Entry 7UO2 (electron microscopy, 3.10 A resolution); this record covers chains A and B.

== Chain A ==
Protein: Ribonuclease P protein component
Organism: Escherichia coli
Notes: EC 3.1.26.5
Reference sequence: C3SLK7 (C3SLK7_ECOLX); residues 0-118 here correspond to UniProt positions 1-119 (UniProt number = residue number + 1)
Amino-acid sequence (119 residues; numbered 0 to 118; the number before each row is that of its first residue; numbering starts at 0):
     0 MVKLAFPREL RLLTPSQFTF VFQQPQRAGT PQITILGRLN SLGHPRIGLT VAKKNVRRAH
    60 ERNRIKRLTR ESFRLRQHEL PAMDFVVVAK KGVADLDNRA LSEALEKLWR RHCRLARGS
Not modelled in the structure: 0-1, 114-118

== Chain B ==
Molecule: RNase P RNA
Organism: Escherichia coli
Sequence (376 nucleotides; each row starts with the number of its first residue):
     1 GAAGCUGACC AGACAGUCGC CGCUUCGUCG UCGUCCUCUU CGGGGGAGAC GGGCGGAGGG
    61 GAGGAAAGUC CGGGCUCCAU AGGGCAGGGU GCCAGGUAAC GCCUGGGGGG GAAACCCACG
   121 ACCAGUGCAA CAGAGAGCAA ACCGCCGAUG GCCCGCGCAA GCGGGAUCAG GUAAGGGUGA
   181 AAGGGUGCGG UAAGAGCGCA CCGCGCGGCU GGUAACAGUC CGUGGCACGG UAAACUCCAC
   241 CCGGAGCAAG GCCAAAUAGG GGUUCAUAAG GUACGGCCCG UACUGAACCC GGGUAGGCUG
   301 CUUGAGCCAG UGAGCGAUUG CUGGCCUAGA UGAAUGACUG UCCACGACAG AACCCGGCUU
   361 AUCGGUCAGU UUCCCU
Not modelled in the structure: 127-231
Ion coordination: Mg2+ site 1: A67, G350, A351, A352; Mg2+ site 2: A249, G250

== Interface between chain A and chain B ==
Residue-residue contacts (33):
  Lys2(A) - G19(B)  phosphate contact
  Leu3(A) - G19(B)  hydrogen bond to the phosphate
  Ala4(A) - G19(B)  phosphate contact
  Ala4(A) - C20(B)  phosphate contact
  Phe5(A) - G19(B)  hydrogen bond to the phosphate
  Phe5(A) - C20(B)  hydrogen bond to the phosphate
  Pro6(A) - C20(B)  phosphate contact
  Arg7(A) - U331(B)  salt bridge to the phosphate
  Arg7(A) - G332(B)  salt bridge to the phosphate
  Glu8(A) - G52(B)  base contact
  Leu12(A) - G332(B)  hydrogen bond to the base
  Thr13(A) - G332(B)  base contact
  Pro14(A) - G332(B)  base contact
  Leu48(A) - G332(B)  hydrogen bond to the sugar
  Leu48(A) - A333(B)  phosphate contact
  Thr49(A) - G332(B)  base contact
  Arg56(A) - A67(B)  sugar contact
  Arg56(A) - G350(B)  salt bridge to the phosphate
  Arg57(A) - A349(B)  salt bridge to the phosphate
  Arg57(A) - G350(B)  phosphate contact
  Ala58(A) - G350(B)  hydrogen bond to the phosphate
  His59(A) - A349(B)  hydrogen bond to the base
  His59(A) - G350(B)  salt bridge to the phosphate
  Arg66(A) - A62(B)  base contact
  Arg66(A) - U335(B)  salt bridge to the phosphate
  Arg66(A) - G336(B)  phosphate contact
  Arg66(A) - G350(B)  hydrogen bond to the base
  Arg69(A) - A333(B)  salt bridge to the phosphate
  Arg69(A) - A334(B)  salt bridge to the phosphate
  Arg69(A) - U335(B)  salt bridge to the phosphate
  Glu70(A) - G336(B)  sugar contact
  Arg73(A) - C18(B)  hydrogen bond to the base
  Arg73(A) - G19(B)  hydrogen bond to the sugar
Interface residues without a listed pair, chain A (24 interface residues in all): Leu11, Phe17, Asn62, Lys65
Interface residues without a listed pair, chain B (15 interface residues in all): A351

== Summary ==
Chain A and chain B form an interface of 24 and 15 residues respectively; the contacts include 10 hydrogen
bonds and 9 salt bridges. Polar pairs include Leu12(A)-G332(B), His59(A)-A349(B) and Arg66(A)-G350(B). A67(B),
G350(B), A351(B) and A352(B) coordinate Mg2+ site 1.
Chain A is Ribonuclease P protein component and chain B is RNase P RNA, both from Escherichia coli; the
structure, E.coli RNaseP Holoenzyme with Mg2+, was determined by electron microscopy (same publication as
7UO0, 7UO1 and 7UO5).
